Entry 8EYQ (electron microscopy, 3.30 A resolution); this record covers chains L and A of the 18 polymer chains in the assembly.

[Chain L]
Protein: 30S ribosomal protein S12
Organism: Escherichia coli
UniProtKB: P0A7S3 (RS12_ECOLI); residue numbers follow UniProt; this construct covers 1-124
Sequence (124 residues; each row starts with the number of its first residue):
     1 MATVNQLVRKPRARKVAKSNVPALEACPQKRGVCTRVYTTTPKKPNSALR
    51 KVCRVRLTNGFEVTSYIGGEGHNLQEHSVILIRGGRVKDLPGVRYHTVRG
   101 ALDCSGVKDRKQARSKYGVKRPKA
Unresolved in the structure: 1
Curated features (UniProtKB/Swiss-Prot):
  - modified residue: Asp89 (3-methylthioaspartic acid), Lys108 (N6-acetyllysine)
  - natural variant: Lys43 (K43R: Confers streptomycin resistance but not hyperaccurate translation)
  - mutagenesis: Leu57 (L57H: Protein is not incorporated into ribosomes), Lys88 (K88Q: Confers low-level resistance to streptomycin and a 15% decrease in the translational elongation rate)

[Chain A]
Molecule: 16S_rRNA
Organism: Escherichia coli
Sequence (1540 nucleotides; each row starts with the number of its first residue):
     1 AAAUUGAAGAGUUUGAUCAUGGCUCAGAUUGAACGCUGGCGGCAGGCCUA
    51 ACACAUGCAAGUCGAACGGUAACAGGAAGAAGCUUGCUUCUUUGCUGACG
   101 AGUGGCGGACGGGUGAGUAAUGUCUGGGAAACUGCCUGAUGGAGGGGGAU
   151 AACUACUGGAAACGGUAGCUAAUACCGCAUAACGUCGCAAGACCAAAGAG
   201 GGGGACCUUCGGGCCUCUUGCCAUCGGAUGUGCCCAGAUGGGAUUAGCUA
   251 GUAGGUGGGGUAACGGCUCACCUAGGCGACGAUCCCUAGCUGGUCUGAGA
   301 GGAUGACCAGCCACACUGGAACUGAGACACGGUCCAGACUCCUACGGGAG
   351 GCAGCAGUGGGGAAUAUUGCACAAUGGGCGCAAGCCUGAUGCAGCCAUGC
   401 CGCGUGUAUGAAGAAGGCCUUCGGGUUGUAAAGUACUUUCAGCGGGGAGG
   451 AAGGGAGUAAAGUUAAUACCUUUGCUCAUUGACGUUACCCGCAGAAGAAG
   501 CACCGGCUAACUCCGUGCCAGCAGCCGCGGUAAUACGGAGGGUGCAAGCG
   551 UUAAUCGGAAUUACUGGGCGUAAAGCGCACGCAGGCGGUUUGUUAAGUCA
   601 GAUGUGAAAUCCCCGGGCUCAACCUGGGAACUGCAUCUGAUACUGGCAAG
   651 CUUGAGUCUCGUAGAGGGGGGUAGAAUUCCAGGUGUAGCGGUGAAAUGCG
   701 UAGAGAUCUGGAGGAAUACCGGUGGCGAAGGCGGCCCCCUGGACGAAGAC
   751 UGACGCUCAGGUGCGAAAGCGUGGGGAGCAAACAGGAUUAGAUACCCUGG
   801 UAGUCCACGCCGUAAACGAUGUCGACUUGGAGGUUGUGCCCUUGAGGCGU
   851 GGCUUCCGGAGCUAACGCGUUAAGUCGACCGCCUGGGGAGUACGGCCGCA
   901 AGGUUAAAACUCAAAUGAAUUGACGGGGGCCCGCACAAGCGGUGGAGCAU
   951 GUGGUUUAAUUCGAUGCAACGCGAAGAACCUUACCUGGUCUUGACAUCCA
  1001 CGGAAGUUUUCAGAGAUGAGAAUGUGCCUUCGGGAACCGUGAGACAGGUG
  1051 CUGCAUGGCUGUCGUCAGCUCGUGUUGUGAAAUGUUGGGUUAAGUCCCGC
  1101 AACGAGCGCAACCCUUAUCCUUUGUUGCCAGCGGUCCGGCCGGGAACUCA
  1151 AAGGAGACUGCCAGUGAUAAACUGGAGGAAGGUGGGGAUGACGUCAAGUC
  1201 AUCAUGGCCCUUACGACCAGGGCUACACACGUGCUACAAUGGCGCAUACA
  1251 AAGAGAAGCGACCUCGCGAGAGCAAGCGGACCUCAUAAAGUGCGUCGUAG
  1301 UCCGGAUUGGAGUCUGCAACUCGACUCCAUGAAGUCGGAAUCGCUAGUAA
  1351 UCGUGGAUCAGAAUGCCACGGUGAAUACGUUCCCGGGCCUUGUACACACC
  1401 GCCCGUCACACCAUGGGAGUGGGUUGCAAAAGAAGUAGGUAGCUUAACCU
  1451 UCGGGAGGGCGCUUACCACUUUGUGAUUCAUGACUGGGGUGAAGUCGUAA
  1501 CAAGGUAACCGUAGGGGAACCUGCGGUUGGAUCACCUCCU
Unresolved in the structure: 1401-1407, 1494-1501
Modified positions: 2MG (2N-methylguanosine-5'-monophosphate) at position 1207
What the authors report for this chain:
  - conformationally variable residues (order/disorder transition): C1397 to C1400, A1502 to G1505

[Interface between chain L and chain A]
Contacting residue pairs (90):
  Ala2(L) - G568(A)  base contact
  Thr3(L) - C879(A)  phosphate contact
  Thr3(L) - C880(A)  phosphate contact
  Asn5(L) - G585(A)  hydrogen bond to the sugar
  Asn5(L) - C879(A)  phosphate contact
  Asn5(L) - C880(A)  phosphate contact
  Gln6(L) - C880(A)  base contact
  Gln6(L) - G881(A)  phosphate contact
  Arg9(L) - C880(A)  salt bridge to the phosphate
  Arg9(L) - G881(A)  salt bridge to the phosphate
  Arg12(L) - U562(A)  base contact
  Arg12(L) - A563(A)  base contact
  Arg12(L) - C564(A)  salt bridge to the phosphate
  Arg12(L) - G567(A)  base contact
  Ala13(L) - U562(A)  hydrogen bond to the sugar
  Arg14(L) - G302(A)  hydrogen bond to the sugar
  Arg14(L) - C556(A)  salt bridge to the phosphate
  Arg14(L) - U562(A)  sugar contact
  Lys15(L) - U561(A)  hydrogen bond to the base
  Lys15(L) - U562(A)  base contact
  Lys15(L) - U884(A)  sugar contact
  Ser19(L) - A554(A)  phosphate contact
  Leu24(L) - A553(A)  sugar contact
  Ala26(L) - A553(A)  sugar contact
  Cys27(L) - A363(A)  hydrogen bond to the base
  Cys27(L) - A553(A)  sugar contact
  Pro28(L) - A363(A)  base contact
  Pro28(L) - U552(A)  hydrogen bond to the sugar
  Pro28(L) - A553(A)  sugar contact
  Gln29(L) - A33(A)  hydrogen bond to the sugar
  Gln29(L) - C34(A)  sugar contact
  Gln29(L) - A363(A)  base contact
  Lys30(L) - G362(A)  phosphate contact
  Lys30(L) - A363(A)  salt bridge to the phosphate
  Arg31(L) - G362(A)  salt bridge to the phosphate
  Arg31(L) - A363(A)  salt bridge to the phosphate
  Lys43(L) - A913(A)  salt bridge to the phosphate
  Asn46(L) - G527(A)  base contact
  Asn46(L) - C528(A)  base contact
  Asn46(L) - G529(A)  base contact
  Ser47(L) - C518(A)  phosphate contact
  Ser47(L) - C519(A)  hydrogen bond to the phosphate
  Ser47(L) - G529(A)  hydrogen bond to the base
  Ala48(L) - A520(A)  phosphate contact
  Leu49(L) - A520(A)  hydrogen bond to the phosphate
  Arg50(L) - G521(A)  hydrogen bond to the base
  Arg50(L) - C522(A)  base contact
  Lys51(L) - G521(A)  salt bridge to the phosphate
  Thr58(L) - A363(A)  hydrogen bond to the phosphate
  Tyr66(L) - C522(A)  hydrogen bond to the phosphate
  Gly69(L) - G521(A)  sugar contact
  Gly69(L) - C522(A)  hydrogen bond to the phosphate
  Glu70(L) - G521(A)  phosphate contact
  Gly71(L) - G521(A)  phosphate contact
  Arg83(L) - U551(A)  hydrogen bond to the sugar
  Arg83(L) - U552(A)  sugar contact
  Gly84(L) - U552(A)  sugar contact
  Val87(L) - A523(A)  base contact
  Lys88(L) - A523(A)  base contact
  Lys88(L) - C526(A)  salt bridge to the phosphate
  Lys88(L) - A913(A)  phosphate contact
  Asp89(L) - A523(A)  hydrogen bond to the base
  Asp89(L) - G527(A)  base contact
  Arg94(L) - U911(A)  salt bridge to the phosphate
  Val98(L) - C34(A)  sugar contact
  Arg110(L) - G537(A)  salt bridge to the phosphate
  Arg110(L) - G538(A)  salt bridge to the phosphate
  Lys111(L) - G538(A)  hydrogen bond to the phosphate
  Lys111(L) - A539(A)  salt bridge to the phosphate
  Gln112(L) - G538(A)  hydrogen bond to the phosphate
  Gln112(L) - A539(A)  hydrogen bond to the phosphate
  Ala113(L) - A502(A)  phosphate contact
  Ala113(L) - C503(A)  phosphate contact
  Arg114(L) - C36(A)  hydrogen bond to the sugar
  Arg114(L) - C501(A)  salt bridge to the phosphate
  Arg114(L) - A502(A)  hydrogen bond to the phosphate
  Ser115(L) - G35(A)  hydrogen bond to the sugar
  Ser115(L) - C36(A)  sugar contact
  Ser115(L) - C501(A)  phosphate contact
  Ser115(L) - A502(A)  hydrogen bond to the phosphate
  Lys116(L) - A502(A)  phosphate contact
  Lys116(L) - C503(A)  salt bridge to the phosphate
  Lys116(L) - G550(A)  sugar contact
  Gly118(L) - G35(A)  sugar contact
  Val119(L) - C36(A)  sugar contact
  Lys120(L) - C36(A)  salt bridge to the phosphate
  Lys120(L) - U37(A)  phosphate contact
  Arg121(L) - C36(A)  phosphate contact
  Arg121(L) - U37(A)  hydrogen bond to the phosphate
  Arg121(L) - G500(A)  sugar contact
Also at the interface, not in a pair above, chain L (61 interface residues in all): Leu7, Lys18, Val21, Pro45, Gly68, Leu81, Gly85, Arg86, Pro91, Gly92, Arg99, Gly100, Ala101, Tyr117
Also at the interface, not in a pair above, chain A (51 interface residues in all): A32, A303, G524, C525, G885, C910, C912

[Overview]
61 residues of chain L face 51 of chain A across their interface, with 24 hydrogen bonds and 17 salt bridges.
Among the polar pairs are Lys15(L)-U561(A), Cys27(L)-A363(A) and Ser47(L)-G529(A). Curated annotation
(UniProt) lists 2 mutagenesis sites on chain L. The paper reports conformational variability at C1397(A) and
A1502(A).
Here chain L is 30S ribosomal protein S12 and chain A is 16S_rRNA, both from Escherichia coli. Entry 8EYQ
(30S_delta_ksgA_h44_inactive_conformation) was determined by electron microscopy (same publication as 8EYT).
